6H6P - chains C and D of the 4 polymer chains in the assembly; structure by X-ray diffraction, 2.50 A resolution.

Chain C (and D):
Molecule: Ubiquinone biosynthesis protein UbiJ
From: Escherichia coli (strain K12)
Notes: chain D of this document is another copy of the same molecule, construct and numbering; everything in this record applies to it too
UniProtKB: P0ADP7 (UBIJ_ECOLI); residues 12-131 here correspond to UniProt positions 1-120 (UniProt number = residue number - 11)
Amino-acid sequence (131 residues; each row starts with the number of its first residue):
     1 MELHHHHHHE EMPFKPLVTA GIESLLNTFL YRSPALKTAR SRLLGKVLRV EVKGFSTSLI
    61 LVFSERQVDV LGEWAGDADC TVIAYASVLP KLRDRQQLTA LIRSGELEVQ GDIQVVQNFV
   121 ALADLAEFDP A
Unresolved in the structure: 1-12, 130-131 (chain D: 1-11, 129-131)
Sequence notes: initiating methionine (1); expression tag (2-11)
Metal / ion sites: Ca2+ site 1: G45 (shared with 2 residues of chain A); Ca2+ site 2: S87 (shared with 1 residue of chain B); Ca2+ site 3: D124 (shared with Q96(D), D124(D) of chain D)

How chain C and chain D interact:
Residue-residue contacts - 18 pairs, chain C then chain D:
  P13(C) with F128(D)
  P16(C) with L25(D); F29(D), hydrophobic
  L17(C) with L25(D), hydrophobic
  A20(C) with G21(D); S24(D); L25(D), hydrophobic
  E23(C) with S24(D), hydrogen bond
  S24(C) with L17(D), hydrogen bond (side chain-backbone); A20(D); G21(D)
  L25(C) with L17(D), hydrophobic
  T28(C) with P16(D); L17(D)
  F29(C) with L17(D), hydrophobic
  R32(C) with P16(D)
  F128(C) with P13(D), hydrophobic; P16(D), hydrophobic

Overview:
11 residues of chain C and 9 residues of chain D are in contact; the contacts include 2 hydrogen bonds. Polar
pairs include E23(C)-S24(D) and S24(C)-L17(D).
Chain C and chain D are both Ubiquinone biosynthesis protein UbiJ (Escherichia coli (strain K12)); the
structure, UbiJ-SCP2 Ubiquinone synthesis protein, was determined by X-ray diffraction together with 6H6N and
6H6O from the same study.
